2RRA - chains A and B; structure by solution NMR.

# Chain A
Molecule: cDNA FLJ40872 fis, clone TUTER2000283, highly similar to Homo sapiens transformer-2-beta (SFRS10) gene
Organism: Homo sapiens
Notes: fragment: RNA recognition motif
UniProtKB: Q8N1H4 (Q8N1H4_HUMAN); residues 109-201 here correspond to UniProt positions 73-165 (UniProt number = residue number - 36)
Chain sequence (99 residues; each row starts with the number of its first residue):
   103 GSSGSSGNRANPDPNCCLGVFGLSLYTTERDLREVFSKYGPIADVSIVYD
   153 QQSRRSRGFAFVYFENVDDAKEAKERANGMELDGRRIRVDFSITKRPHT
Construct notes: expression tag (103-108)
Reported in the primary citation:
  - binding site for the 6-nt RNA strand (chain B): Arg111, Phe123, Gly124, Val150, Phe163, Tyr165, Arg187, Ile189, Arg190, Asp192, Phe193, Ser194, Ile195, Thr196, Lys197, Arg198
  - contacts within the chain: Pro116-Phe193, Phe123-Phe163 (pi stacking), Tyr165-Pro199 (hydrophobic contact)
  - conformationally variable residues (order/disorder transition): Arg111 to Cys119, Ser194 to Thr201

# Chain B
Molecule: 6-nt RNA strand
Sequence (6 nucleotides; each row starts with the number of its first residue):
     1 GAAGAA

# How chain A and chain B interact
Pairs across the interface - 28 pairs, chain A then chain B:
  Arg111(A) with G4(B), sugar contact; A5(B), phosphate contact
  Phe123(A) with G4(B), base contact; A5(B), base contact
  Gly124(A) with A3(B), sugar contact
  Val150(A) with A6(B), sugar contact
  Arg159(A) with G4(B), phosphate contact
  Gly160(A) with G4(B), phosphate contact
  Phe161(A) with G4(B), sugar contact; A5(B), phosphate contact; A6(B), sugar contact
  Phe163(A) with A5(B), sugar contact; A6(B), base contact
  Tyr165(A) with A6(B), base contact
  Arg187(A) with A3(B), phosphate contact
  Arg188(A) with A3(B), base contact
  Arg190(A) with A3(B), sugar contact; G4(B), base contact
  Asp192(A) with G4(B), base contact; A5(B), base contact
  Phe193(A) with A5(B), base contact
  Ser194(A) with A5(B), base contact; A6(B), base contact
  Ile195(A) with A5(B), base contact
  Thr196(A) with A5(B), sugar contact; A6(B), base contact
  Lys197(A) with A6(B), base contact
  Arg198(A) with A6(B), base contact
Also at the interface, not in a pair above, chain A (21 interface residues in all): Pro114, Ile189

# In short
The interface between chain A and chain B involves 21 residues on one side and 4 on the other. From the paper:
a binding site for the 6-nt RNA strand (chain B) at Arg111(A), Phe123(A) and Gly124(A) among others;
conformational variability at Arg111(A) and Ser194(A).
Here chain A is cDNA FLJ40872 fis, clone TUTER2000283, highly similar to Homo sapiens transformer-2-beta
(SFRS10) gene (Homo sapiens) and chain B is a 6-nt RNA strand. Entry 2RRA (Solution structure of RNA binding
domain in human Tra2 beta protein in complex with RNA (GAAGAA)) was determined by solution NMR.
